PDB entry 3E3O | X-ray diffraction, 2.60 A resolution | chains A and B

== Chain A (and B) ==
Molecule: Glycogen phosphorylase, muscle form
Source organism: Oryctolagus cuniculus
Notes: EC 2.4.1.1; chain B of this document is another copy of the same molecule, construct and numbering; everything in this record applies to it too
UniProtKB: P00489 (PYGM_RABIT); residues 1-842 here correspond to UniProt positions 2-843 (UniProt number = residue number + 1)
Chain sequence (842 residues; each row starts with the number of its first residue):
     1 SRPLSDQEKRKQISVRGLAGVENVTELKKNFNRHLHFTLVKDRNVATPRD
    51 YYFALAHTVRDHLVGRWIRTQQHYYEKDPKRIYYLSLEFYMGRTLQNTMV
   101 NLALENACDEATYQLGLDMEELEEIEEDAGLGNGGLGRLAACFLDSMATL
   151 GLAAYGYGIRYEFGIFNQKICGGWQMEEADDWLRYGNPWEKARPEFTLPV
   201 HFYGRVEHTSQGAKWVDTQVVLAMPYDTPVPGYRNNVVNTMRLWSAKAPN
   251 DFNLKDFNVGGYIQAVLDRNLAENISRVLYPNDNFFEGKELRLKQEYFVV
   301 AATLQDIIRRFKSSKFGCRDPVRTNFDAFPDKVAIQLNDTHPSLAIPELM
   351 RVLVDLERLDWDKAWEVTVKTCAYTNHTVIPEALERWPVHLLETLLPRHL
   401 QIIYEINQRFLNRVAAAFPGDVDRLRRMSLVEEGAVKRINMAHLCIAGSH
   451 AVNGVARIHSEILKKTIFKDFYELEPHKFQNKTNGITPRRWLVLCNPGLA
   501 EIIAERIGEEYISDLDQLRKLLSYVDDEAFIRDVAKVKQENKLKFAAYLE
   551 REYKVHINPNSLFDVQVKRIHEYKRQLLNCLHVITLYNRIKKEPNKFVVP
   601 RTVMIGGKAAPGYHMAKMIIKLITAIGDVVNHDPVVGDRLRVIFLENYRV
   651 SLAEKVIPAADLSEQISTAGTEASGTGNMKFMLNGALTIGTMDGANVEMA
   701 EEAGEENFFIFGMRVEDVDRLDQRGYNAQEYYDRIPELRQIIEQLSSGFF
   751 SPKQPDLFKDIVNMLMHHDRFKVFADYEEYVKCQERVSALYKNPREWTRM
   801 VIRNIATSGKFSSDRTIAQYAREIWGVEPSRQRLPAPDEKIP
Disordered / not traced: 1-6, 253-258, 282-286, 314-323, 838-842 (chain B: 1-6, 253-258, 282-286, 316-323, 838-842)
Modified positions: Lys-680 ((2S)-2-amino-6-[[3-hydroxy-2-methyl-5-(phosphonooxymethyl)pyridin-4-yl]methylideneamino]hexanoic acid; LLP)
Sequence notes: conflict Ile-380 (Leu381 in P00489)
Residues lining bound ligands:
  - inosinic acid (IMP), molecule 1: Val-40, Asp-42, Asn-44, Val-45
  - inosinic acid (IMP), molecule 2: Trp-67, Ile-68, Gln-71, Gln-72, Tyr-75, Glu-76, Tyr-155, Arg-242, Arg-309, Arg-310
UniProt features mapped onto this chain:
  - binding site (AMP): Asp-42, Tyr-75, Arg-309 to Cys-318
  - site: Cys-108 (Involved in the association of subunits), Cys-142 (Involved in the association of subunits), Tyr-155 (Can be labeled by an AMP analog)
  - modified residue: Ser-1 (N-acetylserine), Ser-14 (Phosphoserine), Tyr-203 (Phosphotyrosine), Tyr-226 (Phosphotyrosine), Ser-429 (Phosphoserine), Tyr-472 (Phosphotyrosine), Ser-513 (Phosphoserine), Lys-680 (N6-(pyridoxal phosphate)lysine), Ser-746 (Phosphoserine), Ser-747 (Phosphoserine)
Reported in the primary citation:
  - post-translational modification sites: Ser-14 (citing earlier work)

== Interface between chain A and chain B ==
Residue-residue contacts (97):
  Gln-7(A) / Gly-116(B)
  Lys-9(A) / Gln-114(B)
  Lys-9(A) / Leu-115(B)
  Lys-9(A) / Gly-116(B)
  Arg-10(A) / Arg-43(B)
  Arg-10(A) / Leu-115(B)
  Arg-10(A) / Gly-116(B)
  Arg-10(A) / Leu-117(B)
  Lys-11(A) / Arg-43(B)
  Gln-12(A) / Lys-28(B)
  Gln-12(A) / Asn-32(B)  hydrogen bond (backbone-side chain)
  Gln-12(A) / Gln-114(B)
  Gln-12(A) / Leu-115(B)
  Ile-13(A) / Asn-32(B)
  Ile-13(A) / Leu-35(B)  hydrophobic
  Ile-13(A) / His-36(B)
  Ile-13(A) / Arg-43(B)  hydrogen bond (backbone-side chain)
  Ile-13(A) / Leu-115(B)
  Ser-14(A) / Asn-32(B)  hydrogen bond (backbone-side chain)
  Ser-14(A) / His-36(B)
  Val-15(A) / His-36(B)
  Leu-18(A) / Arg-33(B)
  Leu-18(A) / Phe-37(B)  hydrophobic
  Lys-28(A) / Gln-12(B)
  Asn-30(A) / Arg-33(B)  hydrogen bond
  Asn-32(A) / Gln-12(B)
  Asn-32(A) / Ile-13(B)
  Asn-32(A) / Ser-14(B)  hydrogen bond (side chain-backbone)
  Asn-32(A) / Leu-18(B)
  Arg-33(A) / Leu-18(B)
  Arg-33(A) / Asn-30(B)  hydrogen bond
  Arg-33(A) / Arg-33(B)
  Arg-33(A) / Asp-61(B)  salt bridge
  Leu-35(A) / Ile-13(B)  hydrophobic
  His-36(A) / Ile-13(B)
  His-36(A) / Ser-14(B)
  His-36(A) / Val-15(B)
  His-36(A) / Leu-18(B)
  Phe-37(A) / Leu-18(B)  hydrophobic
  Phe-37(A) / Ala-19(B)
  Phe-37(A) / Arg-60(B)  hydrogen bond (backbone-side chain)
  Phe-37(A) / Asp-61(B)
  Phe-37(A) / Val-64(B)  hydrophobic
  Phe-37(A) / Gly-65(B)
  Thr-38(A) / Lys-191(B)
  Leu-39(A) / Lys-191(B)
  Leu-39(A) / Arg-193(B)  hydrogen bond (backbone-side chain)
  Val-40(A) / Trp-67(B)  hydrophobic
  Val-40(A) / Lys-191(B)
  Val-40(A) / Arg-193(B)  hydrogen bond (backbone-side chain)
  Lys-41(A) / Ile-68(B)
  Lys-41(A) / Arg-193(B)
  Lys-41(A) / Glu-195(B)  salt bridge
  Asp-42(A) / Ile-68(B)
  Asp-42(A) / Gln-72(B)  hydrogen bond
  Arg-43(A) / Arg-10(B)
  Arg-43(A) / Lys-11(B)
  Arg-43(A) / Ile-13(B)  hydrogen bond (side chain-backbone)
  Arg-43(A) / Ser-14(B)
  Asn-44(A) / Gln-72(B)  hydrogen bond
  Tyr-51(A) / Ile-13(B)  hydrophobic
  Arg-60(A) / Phe-37(B)  hydrogen bond (side chain-backbone)
  Asp-61(A) / Phe-37(B)
  Val-64(A) / Phe-37(B)  hydrophobic
  Trp-67(A) / Val-40(B)  hydrophobic
  Ile-68(A) / Asp-42(B)
  Gln-72(A) / Asp-42(B)  hydrogen bond
  Tyr-113(A) / Lys-9(B)
  Gln-114(A) / Lys-9(B)
  Gln-114(A) / Gln-12(B)  hydrogen bond (backbone-side chain)
  Leu-115(A) / Arg-10(B)
  Leu-115(A) / Ile-13(B)
  Gly-116(A) / Lys-9(B)
  Gly-116(A) / Arg-10(B)  hydrogen bond (backbone-side chain)
  Leu-117(A) / Arg-10(B)
  Leu-117(A) / Ile-13(B)  hydrophobic
  Phe-163(A) / Asn-250(B)
  Asp-181(A) / Asn-250(B)
  Arg-184(A) / Pro-194(B)
  Lys-191(A) / Thr-38(B)
  Lys-191(A) / Leu-39(B)
  Lys-191(A) / Val-40(B)
  Arg-193(A) / Leu-39(B)  hydrogen bond (side chain-backbone)
  Arg-193(A) / Val-40(B)  hydrogen bond (side chain-backbone)
  Arg-193(A) / Lys-41(B)
  Pro-194(A) / Arg-184(B)
  Glu-195(A) / Lys-41(B)  salt bridge
  Asn-250(A) / Phe-163(B)
  Phe-252(A) / Arg-277(B)
  Val-266(A) / Asn-270(B)
  Arg-269(A) / Arg-269(B)
  Arg-269(A) / Glu-273(B)  salt bridge
  Arg-269(A) / Arg-277(B)
  Asn-270(A) / Val-266(B)
  Asn-270(A) / Arg-269(B)
  Arg-277(A) / Asp-251(B)
  Arg-277(A) / Phe-252(B)
Other interface residues (no listed pair), chain A (53 interface residues in all): Ala-19, Phe-31, Gly-65, Tyr-185, Phe-196
Other interface residues (no listed pair), chain B (52 interface residues in all): Gln-7, Phe-31, Asn-44, Tyr-51, Tyr-185

== In short ==
53 residues of chain A and 52 residues of chain B are in contact, with 18 hydrogen bonds and 4 salt bridges.
Among the polar pairs are Arg-33(A)/Asp-61(B), Lys-41(A)/Glu-195(B) and Arg-269(A)/Glu-273(B). Bound to chain
A: inosinic acid. UniProt lists 12 AMP-binding residues on chain A. From the paper: a modification site at
Ser-14(A).
Both chains are Glycogen phosphorylase, muscle form (Oryctolagus cuniculus). Entry 3E3O (Glycogen
phosphorylase R state-IMP complex) was determined by X-ray diffraction together with 7P7D, 3E3N and 3E3L from
the same study.
